Entry 8FM1 (X-ray diffraction, 3.16 A resolution); this record covers chains A and B.

[Chain A (and B)]
Molecule: SAVED domain-containing protein
Source organism: Pseudomonas syringae
Notes: chain B of this document is another copy of the same molecule, construct and numbering; everything in this record applies to it too
UniProtKB: A0A2P0QGK5 (A0A2P0QGK5_PSESF); residues 1-388 here correspond to UniProt positions 10-397 (UniProt number = residue number + 9)
Sequence (388 residues; row label = number of the first residue in the row):
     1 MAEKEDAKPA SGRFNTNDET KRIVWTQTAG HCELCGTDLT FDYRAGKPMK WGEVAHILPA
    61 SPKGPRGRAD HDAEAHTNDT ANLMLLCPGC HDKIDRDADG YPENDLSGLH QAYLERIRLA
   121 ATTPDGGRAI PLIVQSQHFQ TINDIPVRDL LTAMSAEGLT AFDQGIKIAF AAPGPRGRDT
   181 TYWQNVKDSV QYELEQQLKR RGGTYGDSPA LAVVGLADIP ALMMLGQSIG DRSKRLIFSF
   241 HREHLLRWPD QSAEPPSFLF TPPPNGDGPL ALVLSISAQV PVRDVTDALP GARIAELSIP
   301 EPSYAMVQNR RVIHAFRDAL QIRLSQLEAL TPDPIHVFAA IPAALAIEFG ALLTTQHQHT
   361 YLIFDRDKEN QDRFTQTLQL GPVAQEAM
Not modelled in the structure: 1-13, 61-77, 384-388 (chain B: 1-10, 63-76, 383-388)
Ion coordination: Zn2+: Cys32, Cys35, Cys87, Cys90

[Chain A / chain B interface]
Residue-residue contacts (111):
  Glu19(A) with Lys47(B)
  Arg22(A) with Arg22(B); Met49(B)
  Ile23(A) with Tyr43(B), hydrophobic
  Trp25(A) with Thr26(B)
  Thr26(A) with Trp25(B); Ala29(B); Gly30(B)
  Ala29(A) with Thr26(B); Ile117(B), hydrophobic
  Gly30(A) with Thr26(B)
  His31(A) with Ala121(B)
  Gly36(A) with Ala121(B)
  Tyr43(A) with Glu19(B); Thr20(B), hydrogen bond; Ile23(B), hydrophobic; Thr80(B)
  Arg44(A) with Gln27(B), hydrogen bond
  Met49(A) with Ile23(B), hydrophobic
  Leu58(A) with Gln251(B)
  Asp79(A) with Glu254(B); Pro255(B); Arg311(B), salt bridge
  Thr80(A) with Tyr43(B)
  Asp105(A) with Ala156(B); Glu157(B); Gly158(B); Gln251(B), hydrogen bond
  Leu106(A) with Glu157(B)
  Ser107(A) with Glu157(B), hydrogen bond (backbone-backbone); Gln251(B), hydrogen bond
  Gly108(A) with Glu157(B), hydrogen bond (backbone-backbone); Leu159(B)
  Leu109(A) with Gly127(B); Glu157(B); Gly158(B); Leu159(B)
  Gln111(A) with Leu236(B); Arg310(B), hydrogen bond
  Ala112(A) with Gly126(B); Leu236(B)
  Tyr113(A) with Ala121(B)
  Glu115(A) with Ser233(B); Lys234(B); Arg235(B)
  Arg116(A) with Ala120(B), hydrogen bond (side chain-backbone); Thr123(B); Gly126(B), hydrogen bond (side chain-backbone); Lys234(B)
  Ile117(A) with Ala29(B), hydrophobic
  Arg118(A) with Asp231(B), salt bridge; Arg235(B)
  Leu119(A) with Asp231(B); Arg232(B), hydrogen bond (backbone-side chain); Ser233(B); Lys234(B)
  Ala120(A) with Arg116(B), hydrogen bond (backbone-side chain)
  Ala121(A) with His31(B); Gly36(B); Tyr113(B)
  Thr122(A) with His31(B); Arg232(B), hydrogen bond
  Thr123(A) with Arg116(B); Arg232(B), hydrogen bond
  Pro124(A) with Arg232(B)
  Gly126(A) with Arg116(B), hydrogen bond (backbone-side chain)
  Gly127(A) with Leu109(B)
  Ala156(A) with Asp105(B)
  Glu157(A) with Asp105(B); Leu106(B); Ser107(B), hydrogen bond (backbone-backbone); Gly108(B), hydrogen bond (backbone-backbone); Leu109(B); Gln111(B)
  Gly158(A) with Asp105(B); Leu109(B)
  Leu159(A) with Gly108(B); Leu109(B)
  Leu194(A) with Tyr205(B), hydrogen bond (backbone-side chain)
  Gln197(A) with Tyr205(B)
  Leu198(A) with Thr204(B); Tyr205(B)
  Arg201(A) with Lys187(B); Gln191(B), hydrogen bond
  Tyr205(A) with Leu194(B); Leu211(B)
  Gly206(A) with Arg232(B)
  Asp207(A) with Arg232(B), salt bridge
  Ser208(A) with Thr204(B), hydrogen bond (side chain-backbone)
  Pro209(A) with Tyr205(B)
  Ile229(A) with Tyr205(B)
  Arg232(A) with Leu119(B), hydrogen bond (side chain-backbone); Thr122(B), hydrogen bond; Thr123(B); Tyr205(B); Gly206(B); Asp207(B), salt bridge
  Ser233(A) with Leu119(B); Tyr205(B)
  Lys234(A) with Arg116(B); Leu119(B)
  Leu236(A) with Ala112(B), hydrophobic
  Gln251(A) with Asp105(B); Ser107(B), hydrogen bond
  Ser252(A) with Leu58(B)
  Arg310(A) with Gln111(B), hydrogen bond
  Arg311(A) with Asp79(B), salt bridge; Asn82(B)
  His314(A) with Glu115(B)
  Arg317(A) with Glu115(B), salt bridge; Arg118(B)
Interface residues without a listed pair, chain A (66 interface residues in all): Thr20, Thr40, Pro48, Asn78, Asn82, Thr204, Leu211
Interface residues without a listed pair, chain B (69 interface residues in all): Thr40, Pro124, Asp188, Glu195, Leu198, Ser208, Ile229, His314, Arg317

[In short]
66 residues of chain A and 69 residues of chain B are in contact; the contacts include 23 hydrogen bonds and 6
salt bridges. Polar contacts include Asp79(A)-Arg311(B), Arg118(A)-Asp231(B) and Asp207(A)-Arg232(B).
Cys32(A), Cys35(A), Cys87(A) and Cys90(A) form the Zn2+ site.
Both chains are SAVED domain-containing protein (Pseudomonas syringae). Entry 8FM1 (Structure of CBASS Cap5
from Pseudomonas syringae in the absence of a ligand (apo form dimer)) was determined by X-ray diffraction,
deposited together with 8FMF, 8FMG and 8FMH.
